7W1M - chains A and E of the 8 polymer chains in the assembly; structure by electron microscopy, 6.50 A resolution (low resolution: residue-level contacts below are approximate; hydrogen-bond / salt-bridge calls are withheld).

Chain A:
Protein: Structural maintenance of chromosomes protein 1A
Organism: Homo sapiens
UniProtKB: Q14683 (SMC1A_HUMAN); residue numbers follow UniProt; this construct covers 1-1233
Chain sequence (1233 residues; numbered 1 to 1233; the number before each row is that of its first residue):
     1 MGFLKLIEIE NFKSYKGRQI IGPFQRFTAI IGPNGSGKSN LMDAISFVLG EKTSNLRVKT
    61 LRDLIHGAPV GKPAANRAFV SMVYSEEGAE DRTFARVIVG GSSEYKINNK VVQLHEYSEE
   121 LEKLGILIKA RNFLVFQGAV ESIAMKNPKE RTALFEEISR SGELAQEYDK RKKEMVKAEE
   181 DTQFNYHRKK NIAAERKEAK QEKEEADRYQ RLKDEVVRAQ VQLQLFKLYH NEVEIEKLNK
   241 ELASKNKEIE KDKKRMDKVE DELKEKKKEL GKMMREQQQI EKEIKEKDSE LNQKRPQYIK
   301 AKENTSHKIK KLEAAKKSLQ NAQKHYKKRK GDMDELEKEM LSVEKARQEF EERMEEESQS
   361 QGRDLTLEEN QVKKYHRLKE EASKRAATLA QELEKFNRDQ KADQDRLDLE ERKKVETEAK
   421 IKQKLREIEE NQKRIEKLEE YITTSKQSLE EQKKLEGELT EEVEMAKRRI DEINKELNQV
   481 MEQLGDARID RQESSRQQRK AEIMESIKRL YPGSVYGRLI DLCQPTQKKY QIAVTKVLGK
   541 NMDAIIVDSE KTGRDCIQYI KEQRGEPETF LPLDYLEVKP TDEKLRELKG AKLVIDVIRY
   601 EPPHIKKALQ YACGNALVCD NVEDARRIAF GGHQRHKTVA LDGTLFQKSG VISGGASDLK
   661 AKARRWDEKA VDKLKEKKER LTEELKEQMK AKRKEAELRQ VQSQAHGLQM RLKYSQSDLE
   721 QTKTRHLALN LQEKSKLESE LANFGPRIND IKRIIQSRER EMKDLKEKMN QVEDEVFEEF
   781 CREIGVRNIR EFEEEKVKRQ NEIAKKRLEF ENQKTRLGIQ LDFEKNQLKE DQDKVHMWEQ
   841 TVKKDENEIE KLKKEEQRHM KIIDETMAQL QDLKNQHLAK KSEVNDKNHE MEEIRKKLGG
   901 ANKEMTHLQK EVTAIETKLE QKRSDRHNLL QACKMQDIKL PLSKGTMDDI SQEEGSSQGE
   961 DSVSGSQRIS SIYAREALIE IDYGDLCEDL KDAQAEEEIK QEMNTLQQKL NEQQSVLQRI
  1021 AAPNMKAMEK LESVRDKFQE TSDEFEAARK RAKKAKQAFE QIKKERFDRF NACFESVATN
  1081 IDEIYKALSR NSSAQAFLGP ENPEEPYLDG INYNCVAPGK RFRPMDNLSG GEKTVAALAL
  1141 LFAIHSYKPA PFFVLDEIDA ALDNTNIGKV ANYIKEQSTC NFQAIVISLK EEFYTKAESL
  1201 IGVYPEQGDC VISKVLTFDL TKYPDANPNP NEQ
Not modelled in the structure: 1, 202-1026, 1226-1233
Swiss-Prot annotation at these positions:
  - binding site (ATP): Gly32 to Ser39
  - modified residue: Ser358 (Phosphoserine), Ser360 (Phosphoserine), Lys648 (N6-acetyllysine), Lys713 (N6-acetyllysine), Ser957 (Phosphoserine), Ser962 (Phosphoserine), Ser966 (Phosphoserine), Ser970 (Phosphoserine), Lys1037 (N6-acetyllysine)
Small-molecule neighbours:
  - ADP (adenosine-5'-diphosphate), molecule 1: Lys13, Ser14, Gly35, Ser36, Gly37, Lys38, Ser39, Asn40, Arg57, Ile65, His66, Gly67, Ala68, Pro69, Cys1210, Val1211
  - ADP, molecule 2: Lys1120, Arg1121, Arg1123, Asn1127, Leu1128, Ser1129, Glu1132
  - beryllium trifluoride (BEF): Pro33, Asn34, Gly35, Ser36, Lys38, Ser39, Arg57, Gln137, Glu1157, Ile1187

Chain E:
Protein: Nipped-B-like protein
Organism: Homo sapiens
UniProtKB: Q6KC79 (NIPBL_HUMAN); residues 1164-2630 here = UniProt positions 1164-2630
Chain sequence (1467 residues; numbered 1164 to 2630; the number before each row is that of its first residue):
  1164 SLSEVARKMK KKEKQKKRKA YEPKLTPEEM MDSSTFKRFT ASIENILDNL EDMDFTAFGD
  1224 DDEIPQELLL GKHQLNELGS ESAKIKAMGI MDKLSTDKTV KVLNILEKNI QDGSKLSTLL
  1284 NHNNDTEEEE RLWRDLIMER VTKSADACLT TINIMTSPNM PKAVYIEDVI ERVIQYTKFH
  1344 LQNTLYPQYD PVYRLDPHGG GLLSSKAKRA KCSTHKQRVI VMLYNKVCDI VSSLSELLEI
  1404 QLLTDTTILQ VSSMGITPFF VENVSELQLC AIKLVTAVFS RYEKHRQLIL EEIFTSLARL
  1464 PTSKRSLRNF RLNSSDMDGE PMYIQMVTAL VLQLIQCVVH LPSSEKDSNA EEDSNKKIDQ
  1524 DVVITNSYET AMRTAQNFLS IFLKKCGSKQ GEEDYRPLFE NFVQDLLSTV NKPEWPAAEL
  1584 LLSLLGRLLV HQFSNKSTEM ALRVASLDYL GTVAARLRKD AVTSKMDQGS IERILKQVSG
  1644 GEDEIQQLQK ALLDYLDENT ETDPSLVFSR KFYIAQWFRD TTLETEKAMK SQKDEESSEG
  1704 THHAKEIETT GQIMHRAENR KKFLRSIIKT TPSQFSTLKM NSDTVDYDDA CLIVRYLASM
  1764 RPFAQSFDIY LTQILRVLGE NAIAVRTKAM KCLSEVVAVD PSILARLDMQ RGVHGRLMDN
  1824 STSVREAAVE LLGRFVLCRP QLAEQYYDML IERILDTGIS VRKRVIKILR DICIEQPTFP
  1884 KITEMCVKMI RRVNDEEGIK KLVNETFQKL WFTPTPHNDK EAMTRKILNI TDVVAACRDT
  1944 GYDWFEQLLQ NLLKSEEDSS YKPVKKACTQ LVDNLVEHIL KYEESLADSD NKGVNSGRLV
  2004 ACITTLFLFS KIRPQLMVKH AMTMQPYLTT KCSTQNDFMV ICNVAKILEL VVPLMEHPSE
  2064 TFLATIEEDL MKLIIKYGMT VVQHCVSCLG AVVNKVTQNF KFVWACFNRY YGAISKLKSQ
  2124 HQEDPNNTSL LTNKPALLRS LFTVGALCRH FDFDLEDFKG NSKVNIKDKV LELLMYFTKH
  2184 SDEEVQTKAI IGLGFAFIQH PSLMFEQEVK NLYNNILSDK NSSVNLKIQV LKNLQTYLQE
  2244 EDTRMQQADR DWKKVAKQED LKEMGDVSSG MSSSIMQLYL KQVLEAFFHT QSSVRHFALN
  2304 VIALTLNQGL IHPVQCVPYL IAMGTDPEPA MRNKADQQLV EIDKKYAGFI HMKAVAGMKM
  2364 SYQVQQAINT CLKDPVRGFR QDESSSALCS HLYSMIRGNR QHRRAFLISL LNLFDDTAKT
  2424 DVTMLLYIAD NLACFPYQTQ EEPLFIMHHI DITLSVSGSN LLQSFKESMV KDKRKERKSS
  2484 PSKENESSDS EEEVSRPRKS RKRVDSDSDS DSEDDINSVM KCLPENSAPL IEFANVSQGI
  2544 LLLLMLKQHL KNLCGFSDSK IQKYSPSESA KVYDKAINRK TGVHFHPKQT LDFLRSDMAN
  2604 SKITEEVKRS IVKQYLDFKL LMEHLDP
Not modelled in the structure: 1164-1192, 1217-1230, 1281-1292, 1358-1379, 1476-1483, 1506-1523, 1630-1645, 1691-1707, 1730-1745, 1988-1997, 2373-2388, 2472-2532, 2629-2630
Swiss-Prot annotation at these positions:
  - modified residue: Thr1189 (Phosphothreonine), Ser1197 (Phosphoserine), Ser2493 (Phosphoserine), Ser2509 (Phosphoserine), Ser2511 (Phosphoserine), Ser2513 (Phosphoserine), Ser2515 (Phosphoserine)

Chain A / chain E interface:
Pairs across the interface - 34 pairs, chain A then chain E:
  Glu179(A) with Ile2455(E); Val2459(E)
  Gln183(A) with Ile2455(E)
  Tyr186(A) with Ser2458(E); Met2625(E)
  His187(A) with Gln2565(E)
  Lys190(A) with Met2625(E); Leu2628(E)
  Phe1045(A) with Ser2462(E)
  Glu1046(A) with Gln2466(E)
  Arg1049(A) with Ser2462(E); Asn2463(E); Gln2466(E)
  Lys1053(A) with Asn2463(E)
  Ser1092(A) with Ser2277(E); Gln2280(E)
  Ser1093(A) with Gly2273(E); Ser2276(E); Ser2277(E)
  Gln1095(A) with Gln2280(E)
  Phe1097(A) with His2315(E)
  Pro1100(A) with Met2355(E)
  Glu1101(A) with Met2355(E)
  Pro1103(A) with Met2355(E)
  Asn1114(A) with His2315(E)
  Arg1121(A) with Asn2310(E); Gln2311(E)
  Phe1122(A) with Gly2312(E); Pro2316(E); Lys2348(E); Tyr2349(E)
  Arg1123(A) with Lys2348(E)
  Pro1124(A) with Tyr2349(E)
  Thr1165(A) with Lys2265(E)
Other interface residues (no listed pair), chain A (29 interface residues in all): Thr182, Ala194, Lys1086, Ala1094, Asn1102, Glu1104, Gly1119
Other interface residues (no listed pair), chain E (27 interface residues in all): Phe2208, Asp2269, Phe2352, Leu2416, His2451

Overview:
29 residues of chain A and 27 residues of chain E are in contact. Chain A binds ADP and beryllium trifluoride.
UniProt lists 8 ATP-binding residues on chain A.
Chain A is Structural maintenance of chromosomes protein 1A and chain E is Nipped-B-like protein, both from
Homo sapiens; the structure, Cryo-EM structure of human cohesin-CTCF-DNA complex, was determined by electron
microscopy.
